Entry 1MCS (X-ray diffraction, 2.70 A resolution); this record covers chains A and B of the 3 polymer chains in the assembly.

[Chain A (and B)]
Name: Immunoglobulin lambda dimer mcg (light chain)
From: Homo sapiens
Notes: chain B of this document is another copy of the same molecule, construct and numbering; everything in this record applies to it too
Sequence (216 residues; each row starts with the number of its first residue):
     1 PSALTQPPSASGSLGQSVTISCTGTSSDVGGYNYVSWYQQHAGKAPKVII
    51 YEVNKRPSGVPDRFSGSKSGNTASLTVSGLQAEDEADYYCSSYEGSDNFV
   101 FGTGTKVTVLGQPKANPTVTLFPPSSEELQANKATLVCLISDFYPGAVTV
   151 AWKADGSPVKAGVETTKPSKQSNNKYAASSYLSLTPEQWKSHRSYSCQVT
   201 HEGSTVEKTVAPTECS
Cystine bridges: Cys22-Cys90, Cys138-Cys197
Sequence notes: conflict Ile20 (Phe39 in S14675), Thr23 (Ser42 in S14675), Val29 (Ile48 in S14675), 19 further conflict positions vs the reference (S14675) not listed

[How chain A and chain B interact]
Residue-residue contacts (69):
  Tyr38(A) with Phe101(B), hydrophobic
  Gln40(A) with Gln40(B), hydrogen bond; Tyr89(B)
  Gly43(A) with Tyr89(B)
  Lys44(A) with Tyr89(B), hydrogen bond (backbone-side chain)
  Ala45(A) with Tyr89(B), hydrophobic; Gly102(B)
  Pro46(A) with Tyr89(B); Phe101(B)
  Lys47(A) with Phe101(B)
  Val48(A) with Phe99(B), hydrophobic; Phe101(B), hydrophobic
  Tyr51(A) with Ser96(B); Asp97(B), hydrogen bond
  Arg56(A) with Asp97(B)
  Pro57(A) with Asp97(B)
  Ser58(A) with Asp97(B), hydrogen bond; Asn98(B)
  Tyr89(A) with Gln40(B); Lys44(B); Ala45(B), hydrophobic; Pro46(B)
  Asp97(A) with Tyr51(B)
  Asn98(A) with Pro57(B); Ser58(B)
  Phe99(A) with Val48(B)
  Phe101(A) with Tyr38(B), hydrophobic; Ala45(B), hydrophobic; Pro46(B); Val48(B), hydrophobic
  Gly102(A) with Ala45(B)
  Thr120(A) with Glu128(B)
  Phe122(A) with Phe122(B), hydrophobic; Glu128(B); Thr135(B); Val137(B), hydrophobic
  Pro123(A) with Phe122(B)
  Pro124(A) with Phe122(B)
  Ser125(A) with Leu121(B); Pro123(B)
  Glu128(A) with Thr120(B); Phe122(B)
  Lys133(A) with Thr120(B), hydrogen bond
  Thr135(A) with Thr120(B); Phe122(B)
  Val137(A) with Val137(B), hydrophobic; Leu139(B), hydrophobic
  Leu139(A) with Val137(B), hydrophobic; Tyr181(B), hydrophobic
  Ser141(A) with Tyr181(B)
  Asp142(A) with Tyr181(B)
  Glu164(A) with Gln171(B); Ser172(B), hydrogen bond
  Thr166(A) with Ser169(B); Ala177(B)
  Ser169(A) with Thr166(B); Lys167(B), hydrogen bond (side chain-backbone)
  Gln171(A) with Glu164(B), hydrogen bond; Tyr181(B), hydrogen bond
  Ser172(A) with Glu164(B), hydrogen bond
  Ala177(A) with Thr166(B)
  Ser179(A) with Ser179(B), hydrogen bond
  Tyr181(A) with Leu139(B), hydrophobic; Ser141(B), hydrogen bond; Gln171(B), hydrogen bond; Ala177(B)
  Glu214(A) with Ser126(B)
  Cys215(A) with Ser126(B); Cys215(B), disulfide
Interface residues without a listed pair, chain A (49 interface residues in all): Ala42, Ser96, Thr103, Leu121, Glu127, Lys167, Lys170, Asn173, Thr213
Interface residues without a listed pair, chain B (43 interface residues in all): Asp87, Thr103, Ser125, Glu127, Asp142, Val163, Val210
Disulfides between the chains: Cys215(A)-Cys215(B)

[Summary]
49 residues of chain A face 43 of chain B across their interface; the contacts include 1 disulfide bond and 13
hydrogen bonds. Among the polar pairs are Gln40(A)-Gln40(B), Lys44(A)-Tyr89(B) and Tyr51(A)-Asp97(B).
Both chains are Immunoglobulin lambda dimer mcg (light chain) (Homo sapiens). Entry 1MCS (Principles and
pitfalls in designing site directed peptide ligands) was determined by X-ray diffraction (same publication as
1MCB, 1MCC, 1MCD, 1MCE, 1MCF, 1MCH and 4 further entries).
